Entry 4Q5S (X-ray diffraction, 3.00 A resolution); this record covers chains C and F of the 9 polymer chains in the assembly.

[Chain C]
Protein: DNA-directed RNA polymerase subunit beta
Organism: Thermus thermophilus
Notes: EC 2.7.7.6
UniProtKB: Q8RQE9 (RPOB_THET8); residue numbers follow UniProt; this construct covers 1-1119
Amino-acid sequence (1119 residues; row label = number of the first residue in the row):
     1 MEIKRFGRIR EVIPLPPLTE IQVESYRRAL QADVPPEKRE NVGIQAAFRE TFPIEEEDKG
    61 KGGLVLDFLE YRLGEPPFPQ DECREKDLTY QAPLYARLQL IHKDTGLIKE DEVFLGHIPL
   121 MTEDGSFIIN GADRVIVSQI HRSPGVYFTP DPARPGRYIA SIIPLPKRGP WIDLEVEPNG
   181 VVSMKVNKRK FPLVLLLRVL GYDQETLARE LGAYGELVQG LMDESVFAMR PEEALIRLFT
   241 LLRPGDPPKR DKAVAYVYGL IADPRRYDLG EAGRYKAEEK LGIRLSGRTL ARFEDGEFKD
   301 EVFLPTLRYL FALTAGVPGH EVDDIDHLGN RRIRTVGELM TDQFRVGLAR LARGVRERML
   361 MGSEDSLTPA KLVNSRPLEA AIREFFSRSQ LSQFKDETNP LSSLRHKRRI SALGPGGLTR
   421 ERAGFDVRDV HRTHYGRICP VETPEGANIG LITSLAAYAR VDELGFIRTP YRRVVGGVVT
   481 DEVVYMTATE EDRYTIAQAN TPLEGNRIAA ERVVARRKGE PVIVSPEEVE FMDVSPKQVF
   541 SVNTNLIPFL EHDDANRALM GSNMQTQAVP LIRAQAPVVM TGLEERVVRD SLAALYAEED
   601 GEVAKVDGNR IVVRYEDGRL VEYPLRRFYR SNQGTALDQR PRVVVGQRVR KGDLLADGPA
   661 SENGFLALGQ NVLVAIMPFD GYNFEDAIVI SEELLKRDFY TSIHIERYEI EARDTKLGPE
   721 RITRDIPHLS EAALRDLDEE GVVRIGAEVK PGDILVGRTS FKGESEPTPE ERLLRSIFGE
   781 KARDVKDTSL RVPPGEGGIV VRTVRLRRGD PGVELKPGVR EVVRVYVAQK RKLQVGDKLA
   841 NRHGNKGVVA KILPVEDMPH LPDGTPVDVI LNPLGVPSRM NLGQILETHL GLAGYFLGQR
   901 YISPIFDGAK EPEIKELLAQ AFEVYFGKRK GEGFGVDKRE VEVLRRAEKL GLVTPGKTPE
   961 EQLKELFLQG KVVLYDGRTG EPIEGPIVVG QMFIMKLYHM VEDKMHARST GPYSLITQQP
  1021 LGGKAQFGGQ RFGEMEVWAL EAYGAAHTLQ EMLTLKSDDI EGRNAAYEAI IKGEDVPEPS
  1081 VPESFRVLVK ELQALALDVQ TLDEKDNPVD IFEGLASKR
Disordered / not traced: 57-63, 1119
Ligand contacts: ATP (adenosine-5'-triphosphate): Gln390, Gln393, Arg420

[Chain F]
Protein: RNA polymerase sigma factor SigA
Organism: Thermus thermophilus
UniProtKB: Q5SKW1 (Q5SKW1_THET8); residue numbers follow UniProt; this construct covers 1-423
Amino-acid sequence (423 residues; numbered 1 to 423; the number before each row is that of its first residue):
     1 MKKSKRKNAQ AQEAQETEVL VQEEAEELPE FPEGEPDPDL EDPDLTLEDD LLDLPEEGEG
    61 LDLEEEEEDL PIPKISTSDP VRQYLHEIGQ VPLLTLEEEV ELARKVEEGM EAIKKLSEIT
   121 GLDPDLIREV VRAKILGSAR VRHIPGLKET LDPKTVEEID QKLKSLPKEH KRYLHIAREG
   181 EAARQHLIEA NLRLVVSIAK KYTGRGLSFL DLIQEGNQGL IRAVEKFEYK RRFKFSTYAT
   241 WWIRQAINRA IADQARTIRI PVHMVETINK LSRTARQLQQ ELGREPTYEE IAEAMGPGWD
   301 AKRVEETLKI AQEPVSLETP IGDEKDSFYG DFIPDEHLPS PVDAATQSLL SEELEKALSK
   361 LSEREAMVLK LRKGLIDGRE HTLEEVGAFF GVTRERIRQI ENKALRKLKY HESRTRKLRD
   421 FLD
Disordered / not traced: 1-77, 321-327, 423
Reported in the primary citation:
  - conformationally variable residues (order/disorder transition): Ile321 to Ser327

[How chain C and chain F interact]
Residue-residue contacts - 65 pairs, chain C then chain F:
  Tyr95(C) - Gly283(F)
  Phe114(C) - Gln279(F)
  Phe114(C) - Gln280(F)
  Phe114(C) - Gly283(F)
  Phe114(C) - Arg284(F)
  His117(C) - Gly283(F)
  Arg243(C) - Arg82(F)
  Pro244(C) - Arg82(F)  hydrogen bond (backbone-side chain)
  Arg353(C) - Thr203(F)
  Ala370(C) - Gln280(F)
  Val373(C) - Gln280(F)  hydrogen bond (backbone-side chain)
  Asn374(C) - Arg276(F)  hydrogen bond
  Arg376(C) - Arg276(F)
  Arg376(C) - Gln279(F)  hydrogen bond
  Glu379(C) - Gln279(F)  hydrogen bond
  Arg713(C) - Lys309(F)
  His728(C) - Leu422(F)
  Pro769(C) - Lys373(F)
  Pro769(C) - Gly374(F)
  Pro769(C) - Leu375(F)
  Glu770(C) - Gln347(F)
  Glu770(C) - Ser351(F)  hydrogen bond
  Glu770(C) - Leu354(F)
  Arg772(C) - Lys373(F)
  Arg772(C) - Gly378(F)  hydrogen bond (side chain-backbone)
  Arg772(C) - Glu380(F)
  Leu773(C) - Leu369(F)  hydrophobic
  Leu773(C) - Lys373(F)
  Leu773(C) - Leu375(F)  hydrophobic
  Leu774(C) - Leu350(F)  hydrophobic
  Leu774(C) - Leu418(F)  hydrophobic
  Leu774(C) - Phe421(F)
  Ser776(C) - Lys373(F)  hydrogen bond
  Ser776(C) - Leu405(F)
  Ile777(C) - Leu408(F)  hydrophobic
  Ile777(C) - Lys409(F)
  Ile777(C) - Glu412(F)
  Phe778(C) - Glu412(F)
  Phe778(C) - Leu418(F)
  Phe778(C) - Arg419(F)
  Arg808(C) - Glu305(F)  salt bridge
  Glu814(C) - Thr287(F)
  Glu814(C) - Tyr288(F)  hydrogen bond (side chain-backbone)
  Leu815(C) - Tyr288(F)
  Pro817(C) - Tyr288(F)
  Pro817(C) - Lys309(F)
  Pro817(C) - Gln312(F)
  Gly818(C) - Glu305(F)  hydrogen bond (backbone-side chain)
  Pro1012(C) - Pro334(F)  hydrophobic
  Tyr1013(C) - Pro334(F)
  Tyr1013(C) - Asp335(F)  hydrogen bond (backbone-backbone)
  Tyr1013(C) - Pro341(F)
  Ser1014(C) - Gly330(F)
  Leu1015(C) - Pro334(F)
  Leu1015(C) - Asp335(F)
  Gln1018(C) - Asp335(F)
  Gln1018(C) - Leu338(F)
  Leu1021(C) - Asp331(F)
  Ile1060(C) - Leu338(F)  hydrophobic
  Asn1064(C) - Ser340(F)
  Asn1064(C) - Pro341(F)
  Tyr1067(C) - Pro341(F)  hydrophobic
  Tyr1067(C) - Val342(F)
  Glu1068(C) - Ser348(F)
  Lys1072(C) - Glu352(F)  salt bridge
Also at the interface, not in a pair above, chain C (52 interface residues in all): Pro93, Glu357, Met361, Lys371, Ser375, Asp714, Lys716, Glu771, Arg775, Gly779, Lys816, Val819, Thr1010, Gln1026, Ile1071
Also at the interface, not in a pair above, chain F (53 interface residues in all): Lys201, Gln277, Glu285, Glu289, Leu308, Ile310, Phe332, Ile333, Pro339, Ala344, Ala345, Leu349, Arg379

[Summary]
52 residues of chain C face 53 of chain F across their interface; the contacts include 11 hydrogen bonds and 2
salt bridges. Polar contacts include Arg808(C)-Glu305(F), Lys1072(C)-Glu352(F) and Pro244(C)-Arg82(F). Bound
to chain C: ATP. The paper reports conformational variability at Ile321(F).
Chain C is DNA-directed RNA polymerase subunit beta and chain F is RNA polymerase sigma factor SigA, both from
Thermus thermophilus; the structure, Thermus thermophilus RNA polymerase initially transcribing complex
containing 6-mer RNA, was determined by X-ray diffraction (same publication as 4Q4Z).
